Entry 5N66 (X-ray diffraction, 2.40 A resolution); this record covers chain A.

[Chain A]
Molecule: Mitogen-activated protein kinase 14
Source organism: Homo sapiens
Notes: EC 2.7.11.24
UniProtKB: Q16539 (MK14_HUMAN); residue numbers follow UniProt; this construct covers 1-360
Amino-acid sequence (360 residues; numbered 1 to 360; the number before each row is that of its first residue):
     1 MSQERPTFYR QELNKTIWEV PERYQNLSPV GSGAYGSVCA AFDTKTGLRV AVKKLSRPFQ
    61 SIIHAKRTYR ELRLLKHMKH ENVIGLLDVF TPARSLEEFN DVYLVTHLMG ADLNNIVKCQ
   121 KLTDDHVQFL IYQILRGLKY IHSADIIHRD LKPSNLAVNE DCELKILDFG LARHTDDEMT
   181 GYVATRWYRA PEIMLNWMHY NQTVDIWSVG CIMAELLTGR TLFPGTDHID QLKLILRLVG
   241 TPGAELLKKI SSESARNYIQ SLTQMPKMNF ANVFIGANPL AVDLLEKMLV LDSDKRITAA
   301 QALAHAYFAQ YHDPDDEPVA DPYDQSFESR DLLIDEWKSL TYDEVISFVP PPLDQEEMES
Unresolved in the structure: 1-5, 33-35, 170-182, 354-360
Residues lining bound ligands:
  - B96 (1-(5-tert-butyl-2-P-tolyl-2H-pyrazol-3-yl)-3-[4-(2-morpholin-4-yl-ethoxy)-naphthalen-1-yl]-urea): Val38, Ala51, Lys53, Arg67, Arg70, Glu71, Leu74, Leu75, Met78, Val83, Ile84, Leu104, Thr106, His107, Leu108, Met109, Ile141, His148, Ala157, Ile166, Leu167, Asp168, Phe169
  - BW1 (N4-[[4-(cyclopropylmethyl)furan-2-yl]methyl]-2-phenyl-quinazoline-4,7-diamine): Pro191, Glu192, Leu195, Trp197, Leu232, Leu236, Pro242, Leu246, Lys249, Ile250, Ser251, Ser252, Ala255, Ile259, Leu291, Asp292, Ser293, Asp294
UniProt features mapped onto this chain:
  - motif: Thr180 to Tyr182 (TXY)
  - active site: Asp168 (Proton acceptor)
  - binding site (ATP): Val30 to Val38, Lys53
  - modified residue: Ser2 (N-acetylserine), Thr16 (Phosphothreonine), Lys53 (N6-acetyllysine), Lys152 (N6-acetyllysine), Thr180 (Phosphothreonine), Tyr182 (Phosphotyrosine), Thr263 (Phosphothreonine), Tyr323 (Phosphotyrosine)
  - natural variant: Ala51 (A51V: In a gastric adenocarcinoma sample), Pro322 (P322R: In a lung adenocarcinoma sample)
  - mutagenesis: Ala34 (A34V: Lowered kinase activity), Lys53 (K53R: Loss of kinase activity), Lys54 (K54R: Impairs MAP2K6/MKK6-dependent autophosphorylation), Tyr69 (Y69H: Lowered kinase activity), Asp168 (D168A: Loss of kinase activity), Thr175 (T175A: No effect on either the kinase activity or tyrosine phosphorylation), Asp176 (D176A: Emulation of the active state. Increase in activity; when associated with S-327 or L-327), Asp177 (D177A: Loss of kinase activity), Thr180 (T180E: Loss of kinase activity), Tyr182 (Y182F: Loss of kinase activity), Ala320 (A320T: Lowered kinase activity), Phe327 (F327L: Emulation of the active state. Increase in activity; when associated with A-176; F327S: Emulation of the active state. Increase in activity; when associated with A-176), 1 further mutagenesis entry in UniProt
From the paper describing this entry:
  - binding site for BW1: Trp197, Asp294

[In short]
Bound to chain A: compound BW1 and compound B96. Curated annotation (UniProt) lists active-site residue
Asp168, 10 ATP-binding residues and 13 mutagenesis sites. From the paper: a binding site for BW1 at Trp197 and
Asp294.
Chain A is Mitogen-activated protein kinase 14 (Homo sapiens); the structure, Crystal Structure of p38alpha in
Complex with Lipid Pocket Ligand 9j, was determined by X-ray diffraction, deposited together with 5N63, 5N64,
5N65, 5N67 and 5N68.
